PDB entry 8UD5 | electron microscopy, 3.13 A resolution | chains D and G of the 8 polymer chains in the assembly

Chain D:
Name: Non-structural protein 15
Source organism: Severe acute respiratory syndrome coronavirus 2
Notes: EC 4.6.1.-
Reference sequence: P0DTD1 (R1AB_SARS2); residues 1-346 here correspond to UniProt positions 6453-6798 (UniProt number = residue number + 6452)
Chain sequence (359 residues; numbered -12 to 346; the number before each row is that of its first residue; numbers below 1 keep their minus sign (Met-12 is residue -12)):
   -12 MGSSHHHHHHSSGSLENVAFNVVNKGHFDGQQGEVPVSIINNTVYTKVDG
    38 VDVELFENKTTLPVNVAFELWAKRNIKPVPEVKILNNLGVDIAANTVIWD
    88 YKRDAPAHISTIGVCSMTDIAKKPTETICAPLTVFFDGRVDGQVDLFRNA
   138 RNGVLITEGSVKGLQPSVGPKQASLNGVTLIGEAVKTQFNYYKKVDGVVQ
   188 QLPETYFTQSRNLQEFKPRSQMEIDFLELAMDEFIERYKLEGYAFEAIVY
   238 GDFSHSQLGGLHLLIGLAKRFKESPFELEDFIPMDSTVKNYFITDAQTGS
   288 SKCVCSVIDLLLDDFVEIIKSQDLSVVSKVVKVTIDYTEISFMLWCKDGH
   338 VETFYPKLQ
Disordered / not traced: -12 to 0
Differences from the reference sequence: initiating methionine (-12); expression tag (-11 to 0); engineered mutation Ala234 (His6686 in P0DTD1)
Swiss-Prot annotation at these positions:
  - active site: His249 (Proton acceptor), Lys289 (For uridylate-specific endoribonuclease nsp15 activity)
  - binding site (uracil): Lys289 to Ser293, Thr340 to Lys344
  - site: Lys289 (Transition state stabilizer), Ser293 (Uracil recognition site), Gln346 (Cleavage)
What the authors report for this chain:
  - binding site for the 35-nt RNA strand (chain G): Lys110, Thr112, Glu113, Asp132
  - binding site for the 35-nt RNA strand: Asp132, Arg135, Asn136
  - catalytic residues: His249 (citing earlier work)

Chain G:
Molecule: 35-nt RNA strand
Sequence (35 nucleotides; each row starts with the number of its first residue):
     1 UUUUUUUUUUUUUUUUUUUUGUCAUUCUCCUAAGA
Disordered / not traced: 28-35

Chain D / chain G interface:
Residue-residue contacts (9):
  Lys110(D) with U4(G), phosphate contact
  Thr112(D) with U3(G), hydrogen bond to the sugar; U4(G), hydrogen bond to the sugar
  Glu113(D) with U4(G), phosphate contact; U5(G), phosphate contact
  Asp132(D) with U2(G), sugar contact
  Leu133(D) with U3(G), sugar contact
  Asn136(D) with U2(G), base contact; U3(G), sugar contact
Interface residues without a listed pair, chain D (8 interface residues in all): Thr114, Gly129

Summary:
Chain D and chain G form an interface of 8 and 4 residues respectively; the contacts include 2 hydrogen bonds.
Among the polar pairs are Thr112(D)-U3(G) and Thr112(D)-U4(G). The paper reports the catalytic residue
His249(D); a binding site for the 35-nt RNA strand (chain G) at Lys110(D), Thr112(D) and Glu113(D) among
others.
Chain D is Non-structural protein 15 (Severe acute respiratory syndrome coronavirus 2) and chain G is a 35-nt
RNA strand; the structure, SARS-CoV-2 Nsp15 bound to poly(A/U) RNA, state 2, was determined by electron
microscopy together with 8UD2, 8UD3 and 8UD4 from the same study.
